PDB entry 7JK4 | electron microscopy, 3.40 A resolution | chains C and E of the 9 polymer chains in the assembly

# Chain C
Name: Origin recognition complex subunit 3
Source organism: Drosophila melanogaster
Reference sequence: Q7K2L1 (Q7K2L1_DROME); residues 1-721 here = UniProt positions 1-721
Amino-acid sequence (721 residues; numbered 1 to 721; the number before each row is that of its first residue):
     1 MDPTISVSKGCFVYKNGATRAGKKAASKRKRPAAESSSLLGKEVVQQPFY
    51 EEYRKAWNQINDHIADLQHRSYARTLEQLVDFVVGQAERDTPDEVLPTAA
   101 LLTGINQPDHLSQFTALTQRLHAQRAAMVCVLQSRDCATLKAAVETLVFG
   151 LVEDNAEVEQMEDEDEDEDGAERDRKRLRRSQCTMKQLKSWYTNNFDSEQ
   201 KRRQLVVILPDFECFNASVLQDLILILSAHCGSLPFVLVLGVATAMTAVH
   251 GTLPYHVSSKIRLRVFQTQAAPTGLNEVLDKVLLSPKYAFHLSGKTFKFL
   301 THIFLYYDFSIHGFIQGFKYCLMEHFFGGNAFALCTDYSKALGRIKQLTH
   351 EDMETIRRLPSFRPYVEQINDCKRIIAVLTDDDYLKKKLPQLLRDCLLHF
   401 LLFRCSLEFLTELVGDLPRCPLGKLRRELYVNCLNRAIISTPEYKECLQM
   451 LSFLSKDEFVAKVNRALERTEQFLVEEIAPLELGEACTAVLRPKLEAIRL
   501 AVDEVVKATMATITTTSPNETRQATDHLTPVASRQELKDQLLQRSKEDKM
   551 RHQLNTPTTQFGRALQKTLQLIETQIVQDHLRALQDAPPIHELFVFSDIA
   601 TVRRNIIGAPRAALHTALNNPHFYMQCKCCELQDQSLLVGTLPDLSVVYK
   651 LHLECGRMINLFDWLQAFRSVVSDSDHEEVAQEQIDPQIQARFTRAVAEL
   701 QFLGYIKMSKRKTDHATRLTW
Unresolved in the structure: 21-37, 90-93, 160-176, 200-201, 370-371, 509-561, 673-686
What the authors report for this chain:
  - mutagenesis - K141A (3-fold): decreased binding to DNA

# Chain E
Name: Origin recognition complex subunit 5
Source organism: Drosophila melanogaster
Reference sequence: Q24169 (ORC5_DROME); numbering as in UniProt (aligned over 1-460)
Amino-acid sequence (460 residues; each row starts with the number of its first residue):
     1 MEAICSSLEPLFPCREAAIETLGELIGDSSETYPSAIYLFGHSGTGKTAL
    51 TRAFLKECGKRQNVRTAHLNAIECYTTKIMLEILLDSLAPDQGDALKVDN
   101 MLDFVEQLRRQAATRVEDQGFLIAVDNAERLRDMDANVLPVLLRLQELTN
   151 LNLCVILLSQLPFEKFYNKTGLSEIVCLHLAQYNKAETQRILGSDFQQVR
   201 NQLLEQFAQDKKRLEICQEAVTEDFYNNYLNLFLSVFYKACRDVPELQLT
   251 ARKCLSTYLEPVLDGTVDATDISRLWRHIAGPLRSALTQIYMRIEKPAEE
   301 VEDFTAIEDQSVRKLAQSLELPYYAKFLLIAAFLASHNAAKQDKRLFVKH
   351 HGKQRKRMQTVNARAKTTEKMSTTLGPKSFSIDRLLAIFYAILEEKVGLT
   401 CNLLSQISTLVHLNLLSFVSGEQNIMEGSARLQCTIGLEFVLQIGKVVGF
   451 NVRQYLCDFM
Unresolved in the structure: 207-210, 266-272, 296-317, 350-374, 457-460
Bound ions: Mg2+: Thr48, Asp126 (together with ATP)
Small-molecule neighbours: ATP (adenosine-5'-triphosphate): Leu11, Phe12, Pro13, Arg15, His42, Ser43, Gly44, Thr45, Gly46, Lys47, Thr48, Ala49, Gln160, Tyr183, Ile191, Pro245

# Chain C / chain E interface
Contacting residue pairs (58):
  Ile105(C) - Leu321(E)  hydrophobic
  Ile105(C) - Pro322(E)
  Ile105(C) - Leu413(E)  hydrophobic
  Leu140(C) - Ile72(E)
  Lys141(C) - Tyr75(E)
  Val144(C) - Tyr75(E)
  Thr184(C) - Ile79(E)
  Lys186(C) - Ile83(E)
  Lys186(C) - Asp86(E)  salt bridge
  Glu213(C) - Leu413(E)
  Glu213(C) - Asn414(E)
  Asp222(C) - Ile72(E)
  Asp222(C) - Arg130(E)  salt bridge
  Leu225(C) - Ile72(E)  hydrophobic
  Ile226(C) - Ile72(E)
  Ile226(C) - Glu73(E)
  Ala229(C) - Arg52(E)  hydrogen bond (backbone-side chain)
  Ala229(C) - Asn70(E)
  Ala229(C) - Glu73(E)
  His230(C) - Glu73(E)  salt bridge
  Ala243(C) - Leu413(E)  hydrophobic
  Thr244(C) - Leu319(E)
  Thr244(C) - Leu413(E)
  Thr244(C) - Leu415(E)
  His250(C) - Met292(E)
  His250(C) - Ile294(E)
  Tyr255(C) - Ser43(E)
  Tyr255(C) - Asp243(E)  hydrogen bond
  Tyr255(C) - Tyr291(E)  hydrophobic
  Ser258(C) - Arg293(E)
  Ser259(C) - Arg293(E)  hydrogen bond (backbone-side chain)
  Ile261(C) - Arg293(E)  hydrogen bond (backbone-side chain)
  Arg262(C) - Glu295(E)  salt bridge
  Leu263(C) - Arg293(E)
  Leu263(C) - Ile294(E)
  Leu263(C) - Glu295(E)  hydrogen bond (backbone-backbone)
  Arg264(C) - Glu295(E)  salt bridge
  Val265(C) - Ile294(E)  hydrophobic
  Ala270(C) - Glu320(E)
  Pro272(C) - Glu320(E)
  Leu305(C) - Tyr323(E)  hydrogen bond (backbone-backbone)
  Tyr306(C) - Tyr323(E)  hydrophobic
  Tyr306(C) - Tyr324(E)
  Tyr307(C) - Pro322(E)
  Tyr307(C) - Tyr324(E)  hydrophobic
  Tyr307(C) - Val397(E)
  Tyr307(C) - Asn402(E)
  Tyr307(C) - Gln406(E)  hydrogen bond (backbone-side chain)
  Asp308(C) - Asn402(E)  hydrogen bond
  Phe309(C) - Leu321(E)
  Phe309(C) - Pro322(E)
  Ile607(C) - Thr400(E)
  Gly608(C) - Thr400(E)
  Gly608(C) - Cys401(E)  hydrogen bond (backbone-backbone)
  Arg611(C) - Leu399(E)
  Leu719(C) - Glu427(E)
  Trp721(C) - Asp383(E)
  Trp721(C) - Leu386(E)  hydrophobic
Also at the interface, not in a pair above, chain C (39 interface residues in all): Val95, Cys214, Ile303, Ala609
Also at the interface, not in a pair above, chain E (39 interface residues in all): Glu82, Tyr390, Leu403, His412, Gly428

# Summary
The chain C/chain E interface involves 39 residues from each chain; the contacts include 9 hydrogen bonds and
5 salt bridges. Polar pairs include Lys186(C)-Asp86(E), Asp222(C)-Arg130(E) and His230(C)-Glu73(E). Bound to
chain E: ATP. Thr48(E) and Asp126(E) form the Mg2+ site. The paper reports that K141A of chain C reduces
binding to DNA.
Here chain C is Origin recognition complex subunit 3 and chain E is Origin recognition complex subunit 5, both
from Drosophila melanogaster. Entry 7JK4 (Structure of Drosophila ORC bound to AT-rich DNA and Cdc6) was
determined by electron microscopy, deposited together with 7JGR, 7JGS, 7JK2, 7JK3, 7JK5 and 7JK6.
